PDB entry 8BWN | X-ray diffraction, 2.57 A resolution | chains B and D of the 4 polymer chains in the assembly

Chain B:
Molecule: Growth/differentiation factor 5
From: Homo sapiens
UniProt: P43026 (GDF5_HUMAN); numbering as in UniProt (aligned over 382-501)
Sequence (121 residues; each row starts with the number of its first residue):
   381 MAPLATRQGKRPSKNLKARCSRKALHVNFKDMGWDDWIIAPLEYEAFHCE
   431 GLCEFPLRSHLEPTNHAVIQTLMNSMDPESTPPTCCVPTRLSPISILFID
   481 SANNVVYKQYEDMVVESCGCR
Unresolved in the structure: 381-397
Differences from the reference sequence: initiating methionine (381)
Cystine bridges: Cys-400/Cys-466, Cys-429/Cys-498, Cys-433/Cys-500
Ion coordination: Ca2+: Gly-413, Asp-416
Curated features (UniProtKB/Swiss-Prot):
  - natural variant: Arg-399 (R399C: In BDA1C), Cys-400 (C400Y: In AMD2A), Trp-414 (W414R: In SYNS2 and BDA1C), Pro-436 (P436T: In AMD2B), Leu-437 (deletion: In AMD2B), Arg-438 (R438L: In SYNS2 and SYM1B), Ser-439 (S439T: In AMD2B), His-440 (H440L: In AMD2B), Leu-441 (L441P: In AMD2B, SYNS2 and BDA2), Asn-445 (N445K: In SYNS2; N445T: In SYNS2), Ser-475 (S475N: In SYNS2), Val-486 (V486M: In BDC), 1 further natural variant entry in UniProt
  - mutagenesis: Tyr-490 (Y490N: Resitant to NOG inhibition)

Chain D:
Molecule: Twisted gastrulation protein homolog 1
From: Homo sapiens
UniProt: Q9GZX9 (TWSG1_HUMAN); residue numbers follow UniProt; this construct covers 26-83
Sequence (69 residues; numbered 23 to 91; the number before each row is that of its first residue):
    23 ETGCNKALCASDVSKCLIQELCQCRPGEGNCSCCKECMLCLGALWDECCD
    73 CVGMCNPRNYSGTLEVLFQ
Unresolved in the structure: 23-24, 49-52, 79-91
Differences from the reference sequence: expression tag (23-25, 84-91)
Cystine bridges: Cys-26/Cys-73, Cys-31/Cys-70, Cys-38/Cys-62, Cys-44/Cys-59, Cys-46/Cys-55, Cys-53/Cys-56, Cys-71/Cys-77
Ion coordination: Ca2+: Ala-65, Glu-69
Curated features (UniProtKB/Swiss-Prot):
  - glycosylation (N-linked (GlcNAc...) asparagine): Asn-52, Asn-81
What the authors report for this chain:
  - mutagenesis - I40A (Kd 454.4 uM): decreased binding to BMP7
  - mutagenesis - I40A: abolished binding to BMP2
  - mutagenesis - D34A: unchanged binding to Growth/differentiation factor 5 (chain B)
  - mutagenesis - I40A, I40E: abolished signaling with Growth/differentiation factor 5 (chain B)
  - mutagenesis - I40A, I40E: decreased growth in response to organoid survival

Chain B / chain D interface:
Residue-residue contacts (14; chain B residue first):
  Met-412(B) / Ser-33(D)  hydrogen bond (backbone-side chain)
  Gly-413(B) / Ser-33(D)
  Trp-414(B) / Ser-33(D)  hydrogen bond (side chain-backbone)
  Trp-414(B) / Ser-36(D)
  Trp-414(B) / Lys-37(D)
  Trp-414(B) / Ile-40(D)  hydrophobic
  Trp-417(B) / Lys-37(D)
  Trp-417(B) / Ile-40(D)  hydrophobic
  Trp-417(B) / Gln-41(D)
  Ser-481(B) / Leu-61(D)
  Ser-481(B) / Cys-62(D)
  Lys-488(B) / Glu-42(D)  salt bridge
  Tyr-490(B) / Ile-40(D)
  Tyr-490(B) / Gln-41(D)
Interface residues without a listed pair, chain B (9 interface residues in all): Phe-478, Asp-480
The authors on this interface:
  - hot spots on chain D (mutagenesis) - I40A: abolished binding to Growth/differentiation factor 5 (chain B)

Overview:
9 residues of chain B and 8 residues of chain D are in contact, with 2 hydrogen bonds and 1 salt bridge. Among
the polar pairs are Lys-488(B)/Glu-42(D), Met-412(B)/Ser-33(D) and Trp-414(B)/Ser-33(D). The paper reports
that I40A and I40E of chain D abolish signaling with Growth/differentiation factor 5 (chain B); I40A and I40E
of chain D reduce growth in response to organoid survival.
Here chain B is Growth/differentiation factor 5 and chain D is Twisted gastrulation protein homolog 1, both
from Homo sapiens. Entry 8BWN (Crystal structure of human Twisted gastrulation protein homolog 1 (TWSG1) in
complex with human Growth Differentiation ...) was determined by X-ray diffraction, deposited together with
8BWA, 8BWD, 8BWI, 8BWL and 8BWM.
